Entry 1QBU (X-ray diffraction, 1.80 A resolution); this record covers chains A and B.

== Chain A (and B) ==
Name: HIV-1 protease
From: Human immunodeficiency virus 1
Notes: EC 3.4.23.16; chain B of this document is another copy of the same molecule, construct and numbering; everything in this record applies to it too
UniProt: P04585 (POL_HV1H2); residues 1-99 here correspond to UniProt positions 57-155 (UniProt number = residue number + 56)
Amino-acid sequence (99 residues; row label = number of the first residue in the row):
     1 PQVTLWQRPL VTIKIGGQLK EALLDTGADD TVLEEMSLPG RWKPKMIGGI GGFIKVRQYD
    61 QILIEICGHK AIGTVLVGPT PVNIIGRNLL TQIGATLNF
Construct notes: conflict Ala95 (Cys151 in P04585)
Small-molecule neighbours: inhibitor q8467 of dupont merck (846; [4r--(1alpha,5alpha,7beta)]-3-[(cycloprophylmethyl)hexahydro-5,6-dihydroxy-2-oxo-4,7-bis(phenylmethyl)-1H-1,3-diazepin] methyl-2-thiazolylbenzamide): Arg8, Leu23, Asp25, Gly27, Ala28, Asp29, Asp30, Val32, Ile47, Gly48, Gly49, Ile50, Pro81, Val82, Ile84

== Interface between chain A and chain B ==
Residue-residue contacts - 88 pairs, chain A then chain B:
  Pro1(A) - Leu97(B)
  Pro1(A) - Asn98(B)
  Pro1(A) - Phe99(B)  hydrogen bond (backbone-backbone)
  Gln2(A) - Thr96(B)
  Gln2(A) - Leu97(B)
  Gln2(A) - Asn98(B)  hydrogen bond
  Val3(A) - Thr96(B)
  Val3(A) - Leu97(B)  hydrogen bond (backbone-backbone)
  Val3(A) - Phe99(B)  hydrophobic
  Thr4(A) - Thr96(B)
  Leu5(A) - Thr26(B)
  Leu5(A) - Arg87(B)  hydrogen bond (backbone-side chain)
  Leu5(A) - Leu90(B)  hydrophobic
  Leu5(A) - Thr91(B)
  Leu5(A) - Ala95(B)
  Trp6(A) - Arg87(B)  hydrogen bond (backbone-side chain)
  Trp6(A) - Thr91(B)
  Gln7(A) - Arg87(B)
  Arg8(A) - Asp29(B)  salt bridge
  Arg8(A) - Arg87(B)
  Pro9(A) - Thr26(B)
  Pro9(A) - Arg87(B)
  Leu23(A) - Gly27(B)
  Leu24(A) - Thr26(B)  hydrogen bond (backbone-side chain)
  Leu24(A) - Leu97(B)  hydrophobic
  Asp25(A) - Asp25(B)
  Asp25(A) - Thr26(B)
  Asp25(A) - Gly27(B)
  Thr26(A) - Leu5(B)
  Thr26(A) - Pro9(B)
  Thr26(A) - Leu24(B)  hydrogen bond (side chain-backbone)
  Thr26(A) - Asp25(B)
  Thr26(A) - Thr26(B)  hydrogen bond (backbone-side chain)
  Gly27(A) - Arg8(B)
  Gly27(A) - Leu23(B)
  Gly27(A) - Leu24(B)
  Gly27(A) - Asp25(B)  hydrogen bond (backbone-side chain)
  Asp29(A) - Arg8(B)  salt bridge
  Val32(A) - Ile50(B)  hydrophobic
  Gly49(A) - Ile50(B)
  Ile50(A) - Val32(B)  hydrophobic
  Ile50(A) - Gly49(B)
  Ile50(A) - Ile50(B)  hydrogen bond (backbone-backbone)
  Ile50(A) - Gly51(B)
  Ile50(A) - Gly52(B)  hydrogen bond (backbone-backbone)
  Ile50(A) - Thr80(B)
  Ile50(A) - Pro81(B)
  Gly51(A) - Gly51(B)
  Gly51(A) - Gly52(B)
  Gly51(A) - Phe53(B)
  Gly51(A) - Ile54(B)
  Gly52(A) - Gly51(B)
  Ile54(A) - Gly51(B)
  His69(A) - Phe99(B)
  Thr80(A) - Ile50(B)
  Pro81(A) - Ile50(B)
  Ile84(A) - Ile50(B)  hydrophobic
  Arg87(A) - Leu5(B)  hydrogen bond (side chain-backbone)
  Arg87(A) - Gln7(B)
  Arg87(A) - Arg8(B)
  Arg87(A) - Pro9(B)
  Thr91(A) - Leu5(B)
  Thr91(A) - Trp6(B)
  Ile93(A) - Phe99(B)  hydrophobic
  Gly94(A) - Asn98(B)
  Ala95(A) - Leu5(B)
  Ala95(A) - Leu97(B)  hydrophobic
  Ala95(A) - Asn98(B)
  Ala95(A) - Phe99(B)  hydrophobic
  Thr96(A) - Gln2(B)  hydrogen bond
  Thr96(A) - Val3(B)
  Thr96(A) - Thr4(B)
  Thr96(A) - Thr96(B)
  Thr96(A) - Leu97(B)
  Thr96(A) - Asn98(B)  hydrogen bond (backbone-backbone)
  Leu97(A) - Gln2(B)
  Leu97(A) - Val3(B)  hydrogen bond (backbone-backbone)
  Leu97(A) - Leu24(B)  hydrophobic
  Leu97(A) - Thr96(B)
  Asn98(A) - Gln2(B)
  Asn98(A) - Gly94(B)
  Asn98(A) - Ala95(B)
  Asn98(A) - Thr96(B)  hydrogen bond (backbone-backbone)
  Asn98(A) - Asn98(B)  hydrogen bond
  Phe99(A) - Pro1(B)
  Phe99(A) - Gln2(B)
  Phe99(A) - Leu24(B)  hydrophobic
  Phe99(A) - His69(B)
Also at the interface, not in a pair above, chain A (39 interface residues in all): Val11, Ile47, Phe53, Cys67, Leu90
Also at the interface, not in a pair above, chain B (40 interface residues in all): Val11, Ile47, Gly48, Cys67, Ile84, Ile93

== Overview ==
The interface between chain A and chain B involves 39 residues on one side and 40 on the other; the contacts
include 17 hydrogen bonds and 2 salt bridges. Among the polar pairs are Arg8(A)-Asp29(B), Gln2(A)-Asn98(B) and
Leu5(A)-Arg87(B).
Chain A and chain B are both HIV-1 protease (Human immunodeficiency virus 1); the structure, HIV-1 protease
inhibitors wiih low nanomolar potency, was determined by X-ray diffraction together with 1QBR and 1QBT from
the same study.
